Entry 7FJF (electron microscopy, 3.10 A resolution); this record covers chains f and g of the 8 polymer chains in the assembly.

[Chain f]
Name: T-cell surface glycoprotein CD3 epsilon chain
Organism: Homo sapiens
UniProt: P07766 (CD3E_HUMAN); numbering as in UniProt (aligned over 1-207)
Amino-acid sequence (207 residues; numbered 1 to 207; the number before each row is that of its first residue):
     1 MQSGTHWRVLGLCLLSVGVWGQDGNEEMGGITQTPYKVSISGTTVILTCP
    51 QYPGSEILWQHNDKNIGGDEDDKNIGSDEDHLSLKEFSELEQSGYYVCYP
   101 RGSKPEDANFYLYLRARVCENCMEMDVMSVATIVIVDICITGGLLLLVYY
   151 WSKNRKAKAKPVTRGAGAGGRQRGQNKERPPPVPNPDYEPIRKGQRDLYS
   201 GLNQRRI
Unresolved in the structure: 1-32, 70-73, 157-207
Disulfides: Cys49-Cys98, Cys119-Cys122

[Chain g]
Name: T-cell surface glycoprotein CD3 gamma chain
Organism: Homo sapiens
UniProt: P09693 (CD3G_HUMAN); numbering as in UniProt (aligned over 1-182)
Amino-acid sequence (182 residues; each row starts with the number of its first residue):
     1 MEQGKGLAVLILAIILLQGTLAQSIKGNHLVKVYDYQEDGSVLLTCDAEA
    51 KNITWFKDGKMIGFLTEDKKKWNLGSNAKDPRGMYQCKGSQNKSKPLQVY
   101 YRMCQNCIELNAATISGFLFAEIVSIFVLAVGVYFIAGQDGVRQSRASDK
   151 QTLLPNDQLYQPLKDREDDQYSHLQGNQLRRN
Unresolved in the structure: 1-25, 139-182
Disulfides: Cys46-Cys87, Cys104-Cys107
Small-molecule neighbours:
  - cholest-5-en-3-yl hydrogen sulfate (C3S), molecule 1: Asn111, Ala113, Thr114, Gly117, Phe120, Ala121, Val124
  - cholest-5-en-3-yl hydrogen sulfate (C3S), molecule 2: Val128, Leu129, Gly132, Phe135
Curated features (UniProtKB/Swiss-Prot):
  - motif: Leu153, Leu154 (Di-leucine motif)
  - modified residue (Phosphoserine): Ser145, Ser148
  - glycosylation (N-linked (GlcNAc...) asparagine): Asn52, Asn92
  - mutagenesis: Leu153 (L153A: Abolishes lysosomal targeting; L153I: Diminished but persistent lysosomal targeting), Leu154 (L154A: Abolishes lysosomal targeting; L154A: Diminished but persistent lysosomal targeting; L154I: No effect), Tyr160 (Y160A: Abolishes lysosomal targeting), Leu163 (L163A: Abolishes lysosomal targeting)

[Interface between chain f and chain g]
Residue-residue contacts - 49 pairs, chain f then chain g:
  Pro35(f) - Gln98(g)
  Tyr36(f) - Gln98(g)
  Val38(f) - Tyr100(g)  hydrophobic
  Ile40(f) - Arg102(g)
  Tyr95(f) - Lys32(g)
  Tyr95(f) - Val33(g)
  Glu106(f) - Lys26(g)  salt bridge
  Glu106(f) - Gly27(g)
  Asp107(f) - Lys95(g)
  Asn109(f) - Lys95(g)
  Phe110(f) - Met84(g)  hydrophobic
  Phe110(f) - Pro96(g)
  Tyr111(f) - Lys26(g)
  Tyr111(f) - Leu97(g)
  Tyr111(f) - Gln98(g)  hydrogen bond (backbone-backbone)
  Leu112(f) - Gln98(g)
  Tyr113(f) - Asp35(g)
  Tyr113(f) - Gln98(g)  hydrogen bond (backbone-backbone)
  Tyr113(f) - Val99(g)
  Tyr113(f) - Tyr100(g)  hydrogen bond (backbone-backbone)
  Tyr113(f) - Tyr101(g)  hydrophobic
  Leu114(f) - Tyr100(g)
  Arg115(f) - Asp35(g)  salt bridge
  Arg115(f) - Tyr36(g)
  Arg115(f) - Asn77(g)
  Arg115(f) - Tyr100(g)  hydrogen bond (backbone-backbone)
  Arg115(f) - Tyr101(g)
  Arg115(f) - Arg102(g)  hydrogen bond (backbone-backbone)
  Arg115(f) - Met103(g)
  Ala116(f) - Arg102(g)
  Arg117(f) - Arg102(g)  hydrogen bond (backbone-side chain)
  Arg117(f) - Met103(g)
  Asn121(f) - Glu109(g)
  Asn121(f) - Leu110(g)  hydrogen bond (backbone-backbone)
  Cys122(f) - Ile108(g)
  Cys122(f) - Glu109(g)
  Met123(f) - Asn106(g)
  Met123(f) - Cys107(g)
  Met123(f) - Ile108(g)  hydrogen bond (backbone-backbone)
  Glu124(f) - Asn106(g)
  Met125(f) - Asn106(g)  hydrogen bond (backbone-backbone)
  Asp137(f) - Glu122(g)
  Thr141(f) - Ile126(g)
  Leu145(f) - Val133(g)
  Val148(f) - Ala130(g)
  Tyr149(f) - Ala137(g)  hydrophobic
  Ser152(f) - Tyr134(g)
  Ser152(f) - Ala137(g)
  Arg155(f) - Tyr134(g)
Also at the interface, not in a pair above, chain f (31 interface residues in all): Val118, Cys119, Lys153
Also at the interface, not in a pair above, chain g (32 interface residues in all): His29, Cys104, Leu129, Gly138

[In short]
Chain f and chain g form an interface of 31 and 32 residues respectively; the contacts include 9 hydrogen
bonds and 2 salt bridges. Among the polar pairs are Glu106(f)-Lys26(g), Arg115(f)-Asp35(g) and
Arg117(f)-Arg102(g). Bound to chain g: cholest-5-en-3-yl hydrogen sulfate.
Here chain f is T-cell surface glycoprotein CD3 epsilon chain and chain g is T-cell surface glycoprotein CD3
gamma chain, both from Homo sapiens. Entry 7FJF (Cryo-EM structure of a membrane protein(CS)) was determined
by electron microscopy, deposited together with 7FJD and 7FJE.
